6WG2 - chains H and P of the 5 polymer chains in the assembly; structure by X-ray diffraction, 2.53 A resolution.

[Chain H]
Protein: Fab239 heavy chain
Source organism: Homo sapiens
Chain sequence (224 residues; numbered 1 to 216 plus 8 insertion-coded residues; the number before each row is that of its first residue; a row labelled like 82A-82C holds insertion residues (82A, then the next letters in order)):
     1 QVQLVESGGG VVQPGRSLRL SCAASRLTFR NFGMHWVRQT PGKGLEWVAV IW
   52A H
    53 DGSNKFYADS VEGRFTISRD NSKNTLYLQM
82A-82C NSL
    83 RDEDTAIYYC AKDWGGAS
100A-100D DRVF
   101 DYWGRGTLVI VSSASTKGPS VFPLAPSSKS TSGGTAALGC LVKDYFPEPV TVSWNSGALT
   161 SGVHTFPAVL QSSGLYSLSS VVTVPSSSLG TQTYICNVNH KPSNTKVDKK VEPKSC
Disordered / not traced: 128-133, 216
Cystine bridges: Cys22-Cys92, Cys140-Cys196

[Chain P]
Protein: NPNA4 peptide
Chain sequence (18 residues; numbered 1 to 18; the number before each row is that of its first residue):
     1 XNPNANPNAN PNANPNAX
Disordered / not traced: 18
Modified / non-standard residues: ACE (acetyl group) at position 1; NH2 (amino group) at position 18

[How chain H and chain P interact]
Pairs across the interface - 24 pairs, chain H then chain P:
  Asn31(H) with Asn8(P); Ala9(P), hydrogen bond (backbone-backbone)
  Phe32(H) with Asn8(P)
  Gly33(H) with Pro7(P); Asn8(P), hydrogen bond (backbone-side chain)
  Val50(H) with Pro3(P)
  Trp52(H) with Ala5(P), hydrophobic; Asn6(P); Pro7(P)
  His52A(H) with Pro7(P), hydrogen bond (backbone-backbone); Asn8(P); Ala9(P)
  Phe58(H) with ACE_1(P); Asn2(P); Pro3(P), hydrophobic
  Asp95(H) with Pro7(P); Asn8(P), hydrogen bond
  Gly97(H) with Asn8(P)
  Ala99(H) with Asn6(P)
  Arg100B(H) with Asn4(P); Ala5(P); Asn6(P); Pro7(P); Asn8(P)
Other interface residues (no listed pair), chain H (13 interface residues in all): Ile51, Gly98
From the paper, about this interface:
  - epitope / paratope residues, chain H: Trp52(H)

[Summary]
13 residues of chain H and 9 residues of chain P are in contact, with 4 hydrogen bonds. Polar contacts include
Gly33(H)-Asn8(P), Asp95(H)-Asn8(P) and Asn31(H)-Ala9(P). From the paper: the epitope/paratope residue
Trp52(H).
Here chain H is Fab239 heavy chain (Homo sapiens) and chain P is NPNA4 peptide. Entry 6WG2 (Crystal structure
of Fab239 in complex with NPNA4 peptide from circumsporozoite protein) was determined by X-ray diffraction
together with 6W00, 6WFX, 6WFY, 6WG0 and 6WG1 from the same study.
